7WBB - chains B and H of the 7 polymer chains in the assembly; structure by electron microscopy, 3.60 A resolution.

== Chain B ==
Name: AFG2 isoform 1
From: Saccharomyces cerevisiae
UniProt: A0A6A5PRU8 (A0A6A5PRU8_YEASX); residue numbers follow UniProt; this construct covers 1-780
Sequence (780 residues; row label = number of the first residue in the row):
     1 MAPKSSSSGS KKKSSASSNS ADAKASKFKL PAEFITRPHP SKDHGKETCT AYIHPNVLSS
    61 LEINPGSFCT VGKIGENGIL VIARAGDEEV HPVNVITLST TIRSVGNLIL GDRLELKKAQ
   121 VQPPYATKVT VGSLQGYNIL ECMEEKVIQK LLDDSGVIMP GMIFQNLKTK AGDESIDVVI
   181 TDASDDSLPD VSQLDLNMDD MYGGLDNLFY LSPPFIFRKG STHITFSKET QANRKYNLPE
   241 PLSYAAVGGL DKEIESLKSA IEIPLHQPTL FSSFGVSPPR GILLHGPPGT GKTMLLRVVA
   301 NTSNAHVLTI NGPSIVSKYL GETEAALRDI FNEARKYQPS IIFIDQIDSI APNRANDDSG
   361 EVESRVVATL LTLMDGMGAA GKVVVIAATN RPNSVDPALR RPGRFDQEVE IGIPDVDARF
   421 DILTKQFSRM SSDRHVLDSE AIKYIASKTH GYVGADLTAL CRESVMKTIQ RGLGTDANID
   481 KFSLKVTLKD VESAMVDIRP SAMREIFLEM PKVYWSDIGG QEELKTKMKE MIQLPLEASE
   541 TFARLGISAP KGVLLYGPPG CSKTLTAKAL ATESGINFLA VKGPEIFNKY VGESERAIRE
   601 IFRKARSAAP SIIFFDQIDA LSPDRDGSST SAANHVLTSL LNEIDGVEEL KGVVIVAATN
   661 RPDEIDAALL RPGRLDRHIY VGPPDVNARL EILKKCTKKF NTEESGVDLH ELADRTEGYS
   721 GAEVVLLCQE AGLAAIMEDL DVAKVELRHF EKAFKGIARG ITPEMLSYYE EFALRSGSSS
Disordered / not traced: 1-28, 186-208, 778-780
Differences from the reference sequence: engineered mutation Gln-346 (Glu in A0A6A5PRU8), Gln-617 (Glu in A0A6A5PRU8)
Ligand contacts:
  - ATP (adenosine-5'-triphosphate), molecule 1: Ala-246, Val-247, Gly-248, Pro-288, Gly-289, Thr-290, Gly-291, Lys-292, Thr-293, Met-294, Arg-297, Gln-346, Asn-390, Ile-422, Gln-426, Gly-454, Ala-455, Thr-458
  - ATP, molecule 2: Asp-517, Ile-518, Gly-519, Gly-520, Pro-558, Pro-559, Gly-560, Cys-561, Ser-562, Lys-563, Thr-564, Leu-565, Lys-568, Gln-617, Ile-692, Gly-721, Ala-722, Val-725
  - ATP, molecule 3: Asp-645, Arg-671, Arg-674
Reported in the primary citation:
  - mutagenesis - Y319A, E346Q/E617Q, M503A, R504A, Y590A, V647R: decreased growth
  - binding site for ATP: Arg-401, Arg-404, Arg-671, Arg-674
  - binding site for substrate (chain H): Lys-318 to Leu-320, Lys-589 to Val-591
  - conformationally variable residues: Met-377
  - mutagenesis - Y236R, E240A, P241A, R499A, F507A: unchanged growth
  - contacts within the chain: Arg-499/Ile-506 (backbone contact)

== Chain H ==
Name: substrate
From: Escherichia coli
Sequence (23 residues; numbered 1 to 23; the number before each row is that of its first residue; X marks 23 residues of unknown identity (built as UNK)):
     1 XXXXXXXXXX XXXXXXXXXX XXX
Disordered / not traced: 12

== Chain B / chain H interface ==
Interface residues of chain B (facing chain H), 7 residues: Lys-318, Tyr-319, Leu-320, Lys-589, Tyr-590, Val-591, Ser-628

== Overview ==
No residue of chain B is in contact with chain H. Ligands of chain B: 3 copies of ATP. From the paper: a
binding site for ATP at Arg-401(B), Arg-404(B) and Arg-671(B) among others; Y319A, E346Q/E617Q and M503A of
chain B, among others, reduce growth; 11 substitutions were tested in all.
Chain B is AFG2 isoform 1 (Saccharomyces cerevisiae) and chain H is substrate (Escherichia coli); the
structure, Cryo-EM structure of substrate engaged Drg1 hexamer, was determined by electron microscopy together
with 7WD3, 7YKK, 7YKL, 7YKT and 7YKZ from the same study.
